8G8Z - chains H and I of the 8 polymer chains in the assembly; structure by electron microscopy, 4.30 A resolution (low resolution: residue-level contacts below are approximate; hydrogen-bond / salt-bridge calls are withheld).

# Chain H
Molecule: DNA-directed RNA polymerase subunit alpha
Organism: Escherichia coli
Notes: EC 2.7.7.6
UniProtKB: A0A5B9AW69 (A0A5B9AW69_ECOLX); numbering as in UniProt (aligned over 1-234)
Amino-acid sequence (235 residues; row label = number of the first residue in the row):
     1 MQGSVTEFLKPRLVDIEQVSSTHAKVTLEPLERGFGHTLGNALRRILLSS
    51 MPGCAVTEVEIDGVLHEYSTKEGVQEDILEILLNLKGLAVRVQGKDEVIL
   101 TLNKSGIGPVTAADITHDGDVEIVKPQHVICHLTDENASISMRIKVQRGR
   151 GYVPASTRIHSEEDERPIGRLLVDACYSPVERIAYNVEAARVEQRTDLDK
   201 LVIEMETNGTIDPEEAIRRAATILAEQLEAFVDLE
Not modelled in the structure: 1-4, 159-169, 234-235
Differences from the reference sequence: expression tag (235)

# Chain I
Molecule: DNA-directed RNA polymerase subunit beta
Organism: Escherichia coli
UniProtKB: C3SIA7 (C3SIA7_ECOLX); numbering as in UniProt (aligned over 2-1341)
Amino-acid sequence (1340 residues; each row starts with the number of its first residue):
     2 VYSYTEKKRIRKDFGKRPQVLDVPYLLSIQLDSFQKFIEQDPEGQYGLEA
    52 AFRSVFPIQSYSGNSELQYVSYRLGEPVFDVQECQIRGVTYSAPLRVKLR
   102 LVIYEREAPEGTVKDIKEQEVYMGEIPLMTDNGTFVINGTERVIVSQLHR
   152 SPGVFFDSDKGKTHSSGKVLYNARIIPYRGSWLDFEFDPKDNLFVRIDRR
   202 RKLPATIILRALNYTTEQILDLFFEKVIFEIRDNKLQMELVPERLRGETA
   252 SFDIEANGKVYVEKGRRITARHIRQLEKDDVKLIEVPVEYIAGKVVAKDY
   302 IDESTGELICAANMELSLDLLAKLSQSGHKRIETLFTNDLDHGPYISETL
   352 RVDPTNDRLSALVEIYRMMRPGEPPTREAAESLFENLFFSEDRYDLSAVG
   402 RMKFNRSLLREEIEGSGILSKDDIIDVMKKLIDIRNGKGEVDDIDHLGNR
   452 RIRSVGEMAENQFRVGLVRVERAVKERLSLGDLDTLMPQDMINAKPISAA
   502 VKEFFGSSQLSQFMDQNNPLSEITHKRRISALGPGGLTRERAGFEVRDVH
   552 PTHYGRVCPIETPEGPNIGLINSLSVYAQTNEYGFLETPYRKVTDGVVTD
   602 EIHYLSAIEEGNYVIAQANSNLDEEGHFVEDLVTCRSKGESSLFSRDQVD
   652 YMDVSTQQVVSVGASLIPFLEHDDANRALMGANMQRQAVPTLRADKPLVG
   702 TGMERAVAVDSGVTAVAKRGGVVQYVDASRIVIKVNEDEMYPGEAGIDIY
   752 NLTKYTRSNQNTCINQMPCVSLGEPVERGDVLADGPSTDLGELALGQNMR
   802 VAFMPWNGYNFEDSILVSERVVQEDRFTTIHIQELACVSRDTKLGPEEIT
   852 ADIPNVGEAALSKLDESGIVYIGAEVTGGDILVGKVTPKGETQLTPEEKL
   902 LRAIFGEKASDVKDSSLRVPNGVSGTVIDVQVFTRDGVEKDKRALEIEEM
   952 QLKQAKKDLSEELQILEAGLFSRIRAVLVAGGVEAEKLDKLPRDRWLELG
  1002 LTDEEKQNQLEQLAEQYDELKHEFEKKLEAKRRKITQGDDLAPGVLKIVK
  1052 VYLAVKRRIQPGDKMAGRHGNKGVISKINPIEDMPYDENGTPVDIVLNPL
  1102 GVPSRMNIGQILETHLGMAAKGIGDKINAMLKQQQEVAKLREFIQRAYDL
  1152 GADVRQKVDLSTFSDEEVMRLAENLRKGMPIATPVFDGAKEAEIKELLKL
  1202 GDLPTSGQIRLYDGRTGEQFERPVTVGYMYMLKLNHLVDDKMHARSTGSY
  1252 SLVTQQPLGGKAQFGGQRFGEMEVWALEAYGAAYTLQEMLTVKSDDVNGR
  1302 TKMYKNIVDGNHQMEPGMPESFNVLLKEIRSLGINIELED
Not modelled in the structure: 891-914

# Interface between chain H and chain I
Residue-residue contacts (5):
  His37(H) - Arg1216(I)
  Asn41(H) - Arg1216(I)
  Asn41(H) - Thr1217(I)
  Arg44(H) - Thr1217(I)
  Arg45(H) - Thr1217(I)
Also at the interface, not in a pair above, chain H (5 interface residues in all): Gly34
Also at the interface, not in a pair above, chain I (6 interface residues in all): Glu1083, Asp1084, Gly1218, Glu1219

# Overview
5 residues of chain H and 6 residues of chain I are in contact.
Chain H is DNA-directed RNA polymerase subunit alpha and chain I is DNA-directed RNA polymerase subunit beta,
both from Escherichia coli; the structure, Cryo-EM structure of 3DVA component 1 of Escherichia coli que-PEC
(paused elongation complex) RNA Polymerase plus ..., was determined by electron microscopy together with 8F3C,
8G00, 8G1S, 8G2W, 8G4W and 8G7E from the same study.
